Entry 6DCF (X-ray diffraction, 3.45 A resolution); this record covers chains C and F of the 9 polymer chains in the assembly.

[Chain C]
Protein: DNA-directed RNA polymerase subunit beta
Source organism: Mycobacterium smegmatis (strain ATCC 700084 / mc(2)155)
Notes: EC 2.7.7.6
Reference sequence: P60281 (RPOB_MYCS2); numbering as in UniProt (aligned over 1-1169)
Chain sequence (1169 residues; each row starts with the number of its first residue):
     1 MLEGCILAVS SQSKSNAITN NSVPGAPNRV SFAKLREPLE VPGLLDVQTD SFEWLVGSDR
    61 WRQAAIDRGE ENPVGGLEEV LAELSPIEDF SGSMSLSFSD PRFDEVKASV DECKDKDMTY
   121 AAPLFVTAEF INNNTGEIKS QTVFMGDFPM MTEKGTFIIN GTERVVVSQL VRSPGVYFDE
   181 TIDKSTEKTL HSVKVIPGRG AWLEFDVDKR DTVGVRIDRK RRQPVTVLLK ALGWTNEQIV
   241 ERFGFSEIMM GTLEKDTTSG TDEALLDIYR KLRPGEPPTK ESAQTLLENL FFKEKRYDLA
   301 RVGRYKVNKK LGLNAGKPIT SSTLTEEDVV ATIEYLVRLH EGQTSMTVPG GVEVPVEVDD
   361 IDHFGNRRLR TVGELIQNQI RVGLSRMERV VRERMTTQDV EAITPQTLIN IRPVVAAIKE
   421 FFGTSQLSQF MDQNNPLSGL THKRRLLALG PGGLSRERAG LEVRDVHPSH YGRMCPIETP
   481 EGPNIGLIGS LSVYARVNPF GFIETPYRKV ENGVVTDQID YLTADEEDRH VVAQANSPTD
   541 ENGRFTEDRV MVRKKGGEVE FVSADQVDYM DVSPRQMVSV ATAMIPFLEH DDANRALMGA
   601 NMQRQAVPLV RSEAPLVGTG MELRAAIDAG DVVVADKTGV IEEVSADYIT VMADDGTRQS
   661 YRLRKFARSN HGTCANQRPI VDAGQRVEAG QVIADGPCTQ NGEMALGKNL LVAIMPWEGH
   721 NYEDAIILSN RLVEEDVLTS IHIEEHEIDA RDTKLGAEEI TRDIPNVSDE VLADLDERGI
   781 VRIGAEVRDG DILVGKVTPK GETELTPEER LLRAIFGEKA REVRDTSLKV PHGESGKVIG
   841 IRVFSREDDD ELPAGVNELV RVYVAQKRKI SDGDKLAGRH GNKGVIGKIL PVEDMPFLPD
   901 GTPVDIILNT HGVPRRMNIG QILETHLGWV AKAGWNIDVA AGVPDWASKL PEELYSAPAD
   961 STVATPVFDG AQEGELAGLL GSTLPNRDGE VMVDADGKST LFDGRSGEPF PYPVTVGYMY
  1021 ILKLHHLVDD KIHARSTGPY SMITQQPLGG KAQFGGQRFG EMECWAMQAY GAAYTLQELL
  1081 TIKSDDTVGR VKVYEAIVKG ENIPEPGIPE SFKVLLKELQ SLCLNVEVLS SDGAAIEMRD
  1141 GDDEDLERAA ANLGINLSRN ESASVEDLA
Unresolved in the structure: 1-22, 129-137, 173-363, 451-465, 511-514, 532-569, 804-805, 1140-1169
Sequence notes: engineered mutation Leu447 (Ser in P60281)
Ligand contacts: Kanglemycin A (KNG): Arg164, Gly423, Thr424, Ser425, Gln426, Ser428, Gln429, Phe430, Asp432, His442, Arg445, Leu447, Pro480, Asn484, Ile488, Arg604, His671
What the authors report for this chain:
  - conformationally variable residues (loop rearrangement, order/disorder transition): Leu447 to Gly450, Pro451 to Asp465

[Chain F]
Protein: RNA polymerase sigma factor SigA
Source organism: Mycobacterium smegmatis (strain ATCC 700084 / mc(2)155)
Reference sequence: A0QW02 (A0QW02_MYCS2); residue numbers follow UniProt; this construct covers 1-466
Chain sequence (466 residues; each row starts with the number of its first residue):
     1 MAATKASPAT EEPVKRTATK TPAKKAPAKR AAKSAAAKAG GKAPAKKAPA KRAAKGTAAK
    61 PEDGVTDDLE VTDDLEAEPG EDLDVEDTDL ELDDLDSDDD TAVEDEEEEA DAATPAVATA
   121 KAADDDIDEP SEKDKASGDF VWDEEESEAL RQARKDAELT ASADSVRAYL KQIGKVALLN
   181 AEEEVELAKR IEAGLYATQK LAELAEKGEK LPVQQRRDMQ WICRDGDRAK NHLLEANLRL
   241 VVSLAKRYTG RGMAFLDLIQ EGNLGLIRAV EKFDYTKGYK FSTYATWWIR QAITRAMADQ
   301 ARTIRIPVHM VEVINKLGRI QRELLQDLGR EPTPEELAKE MDITPEKVLE IQQYAREPIS
   361 LDQTIGDEGD SQLGDFIEDS EAVVAVDAVS FTLLQDQLQS VLETLSEREA GVVRLRFGLT
   421 DGQPRTLDEI GQVYGVTRER IRQIESKTMS KLRHPSRSQV LRDYLD
Unresolved in the structure: 1-163, 365-369, 466

[Chain C / chain F interface]
Contacting residue pairs (46):
  Val143(C) - Gln326(F)
  Phe144(C) - Leu325(F)
  Phe144(C) - Gln326(F)  hydrogen bond (backbone-side chain)
  Phe144(C) - Gly329(F)
  Glu393(C) - Arg247(F)
  Gln406(C) - Gln326(F)  hydrogen bond
  Asn410(C) - Arg322(F)
  Ile411(C) - Leu325(F)  hydrophobic
  Ile411(C) - Gln326(F)
  Pro807(C) - Phe417(F)
  Pro807(C) - Leu419(F)  hydrophobic
  Glu808(C) - Phe391(F)
  Glu808(C) - Gln395(F)  hydrogen bond
  Glu808(C) - Leu398(F)
  Glu808(C) - Leu419(F)
  Arg810(C) - Phe417(F)
  Leu811(C) - Phe417(F)  hydrophobic
  Leu812(C) - Leu394(F)  hydrophobic
  Leu812(C) - Leu398(F)  hydrophobic
  Ala814(C) - Phe417(F)  hydrophobic
  Ala814(C) - Met449(F)
  Ala814(C) - Arg453(F)
  Ile815(C) - Met449(F)  hydrophobic
  Ile815(C) - Leu452(F)  hydrophobic
  Ile815(C) - Arg453(F)  hydrogen bond (backbone-side chain)
  Phe816(C) - Ser458(F)
  Phe816(C) - Leu461(F)  hydrophobic
  Arg846(C) - Leu349(F)
  Gly855(C) - Gln353(F)
  Pro1039(C) - Glu378(F)
  Tyr1040(C) - Glu378(F)
  Tyr1040(C) - Asp379(F)  hydrogen bond (backbone-backbone)
  Ser1041(C) - Gly374(F)
  Ser1041(C) - Asp375(F)
  Ser1041(C) - Ile377(F)
  Ser1041(C) - Asp379(F)
  Met1042(C) - Ile377(F)  hydrogen bond (backbone-backbone)
  Met1042(C) - Glu378(F)
  Ile1043(C) - Gly374(F)
  Gln1045(C) - Asp379(F)
  Leu1048(C) - Asp375(F)
  Leu1048(C) - Phe376(F)
  Leu1048(C) - Glu378(F)
  Lys1051(C) - Glu378(F)
  Tyr1094(C) - Val386(F)  hydrophobic
  Glu1095(C) - Val389(F)
Interface residues without a listed pair, chain C (34 interface residues in all): Lys107, Asp752, Thr806, Arg824, Ala854, Gly1049, Arg1090, Val1091
Interface residues without a listed pair, chain F (37 interface residues in all): Arg330, Gln352, Ser380, Ala385, Ala388, Val413, Gly418, Gly422, Arg462, Tyr464, Leu465

[Overview]
34 residues of chain C and 37 residues of chain F are in contact; the contacts include 6 hydrogen bonds. Polar
contacts include Phe144(C)-Gln326(F), Gln406(C)-Gln326(F) and Glu808(C)-Gln395(F). Ligands of chain C:
Kanglemycin A. From the paper: conformational variability at Leu447(C) and Pro451(C).
Here chain C is DNA-directed RNA polymerase subunit beta and chain F is RNA polymerase sigma factor SigA, both
from Mycobacterium smegmatis (strain ATCC 700084 / mc(2)155). Entry 6DCF (Crystal structure of a Mycobacterium
smegmatis transcription initiation complex with Rifampicin-resistant RNA polymerase and bound to ...) was
determined by X-ray diffraction, deposited together with 6CCE and 6CCV.
